8WWJ - chains B and E of the 5 polymer chains in the assembly; structure by electron microscopy, 3.03 A resolution.

== Chain B ==
Protein: Guanine nucleotide-binding protein G(I)/G(S)/G(T) subunit beta-1
Source organism: Homo sapiens
UniProtKB: P62873 (GBB1_HUMAN); residues 2-340 here = UniProt positions 2-340
Sequence (376 residues; each row starts with the number of its first residue; numbers below 1 keep their minus sign (Met-9 is residue -9)):
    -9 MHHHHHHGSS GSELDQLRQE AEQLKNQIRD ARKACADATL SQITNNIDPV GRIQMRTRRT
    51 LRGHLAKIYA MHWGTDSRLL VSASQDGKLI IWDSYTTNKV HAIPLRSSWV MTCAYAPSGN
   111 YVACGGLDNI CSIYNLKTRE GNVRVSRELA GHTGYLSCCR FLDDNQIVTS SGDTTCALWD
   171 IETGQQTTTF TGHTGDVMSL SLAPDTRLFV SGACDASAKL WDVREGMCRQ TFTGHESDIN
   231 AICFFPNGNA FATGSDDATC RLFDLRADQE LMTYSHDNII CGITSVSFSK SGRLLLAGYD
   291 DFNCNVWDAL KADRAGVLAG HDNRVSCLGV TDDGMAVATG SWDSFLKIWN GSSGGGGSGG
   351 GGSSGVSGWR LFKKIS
Disordered / not traced: -9 to 1, 344-366
Differences from the reference sequence: initiating methionine (-9); expression tag (-8 to 1, 341-366)
Curated features (UniProtKB/Swiss-Prot):
  - modified residue: Ser2 (N-acetylserine), His266 (Phosphohistidine)
  - natural variant: Leu30 (L30F: In MRD42; uncertain significance), Arg52 (R52G: In MRD42), Gly64 (G64V: In MRD42), Asp76 (D76E: In MRD42; D76G: In MRD42), Gly77 (G77S: In MRD42), Lys78 (K78R: In MRD42), Ile80 (I80N: In MRD42; I80T: In MRD42), His91 (H91R: In MRD42; uncertain significance), Ala92 (A92T: In MRD42), Pro94 (P94S: In MRD42), Leu95 (L95P: In MRD42), Arg96 (R96L: In MRD42), 5 further natural variant entries in UniProt

== Chain E ==
Protein: Antibody fragment ScFv16
Source organism: synthetic construct
Notes: antibody fragment or engineered binder
Sequence (255 residues; numbered 1 to 255; the number before each row is that of its first residue):
     1 DVQLVESGGG LVQPGGSRKL SCSASGFAFS SFGMHWVRQA PEKGLEWVAY ISSGSGTIYY
    61 ADTVKGRFTI SRDDPKNTLF LQMTSLRSED TAMYYCVRSI YYYGSSPFDF WGQGTTLTVS
   121 SGGGGSGGGG SGGGGSDIVM TQATSSVPVT PGESVSISCR SSKSLLHSNG NTYLYWFLQR
   181 PGQSPQLLIY RMSNLASGVP DRFSGSGSGT AFTLTISRLE AEDVGVYYCM QHLEYPLTFG
   241 AGTKLELLEE NLYFQ
Disordered / not traced: 121-136, 248-255
Disulfide bonds: Cys22-Cys96, Cys159-Cys229

== Chain B / chain E interface ==
Residue-residue contacts (14):
  Asp66(B) - Tyr103(E)
  Arg68(B) - Tyr103(E)
  Leu69(B) - Tyr103(E)  hydrophobic
  Asp83(B) - Tyr103(E)
  Val90(B) - Tyr102(E)  hydrophobic
  His91(B) - Tyr102(E)
  Arg129(B) - Val2(E)
  Arg129(B) - Arg98(E)  hydrogen bond (backbone-side chain)
  Arg129(B) - Phe110(E)
  Glu130(B) - Gly26(E)
  Glu130(B) - Phe27(E)
  Glu130(B) - Ala28(E)  hydrogen bond (backbone-backbone)
  Glu130(B) - Phe32(E)
  Gly131(B) - Phe32(E)
Other interface residues (no listed pair), chain B (10 interface residues in all): Asn132
Other interface residues (no listed pair), chain E (10 interface residues in all): Ile100

== Overview ==
Chain B and chain E each contribute 10 residues to their interface, with 2 hydrogen bonds. Polar contacts
include Arg129(B)-Arg98(E) and Glu130(B)-Ala28(E).
Here chain B is Guanine nucleotide-binding protein G(I)/G(S)/G(T) subunit beta-1 (Homo sapiens) and chain E is
Antibody fragment ScFv16 (synthetic construct). Entry 8WWJ (MCHR1-Gi complex,S2 state) was determined by
electron microscopy.
